Entry 7WWV (electron microscopy, 3.20 A resolution); this record covers chains F and O of the 11 polymer chains in the assembly.

== Chain F ==
Protein: Csy3
Source organism: Vibrio phage ICP1_2011_A
Reference sequence: M1Q7R8 (M1Q7R8_9CAUD); residues 1-306 here = UniProt positions 1-306
Amino-acid sequence (327 residues; row label = number of the first residue in the row; numbers below 1 keep their minus sign (Met-20 is residue -20)):
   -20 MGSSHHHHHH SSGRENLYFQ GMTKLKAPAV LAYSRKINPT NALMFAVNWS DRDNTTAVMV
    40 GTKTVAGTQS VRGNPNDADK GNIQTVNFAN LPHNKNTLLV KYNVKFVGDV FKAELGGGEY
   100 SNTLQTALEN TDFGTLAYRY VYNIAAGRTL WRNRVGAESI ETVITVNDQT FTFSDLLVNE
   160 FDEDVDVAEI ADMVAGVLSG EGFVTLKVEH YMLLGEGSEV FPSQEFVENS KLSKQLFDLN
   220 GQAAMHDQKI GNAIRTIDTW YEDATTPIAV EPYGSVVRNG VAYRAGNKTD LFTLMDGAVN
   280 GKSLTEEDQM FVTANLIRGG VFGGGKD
Unresolved in the structure: -20 to 2, 304-306
Sequence notes: initiating methionine (-20); expression tag (-19 to 0)

== Chain O ==
Molecule: target strand DNA
Source organism: Vibrio phage ICP1_2011_A
Sequence (60 nucleotides; row label = number of the first residue in the row; numbers below 1 keep their minus sign (DC-10 is residue -10)):
   -10 CGTTTACAGC AATTTAAATA GGGAAGATAA GCAAAGGGTT GACGAAAGCC CTTTGTCCCT
Unresolved in the structure: -10 to 2, 49

== Chain F / chain O interface ==
Contacting residue pairs (17):
  Ala8(F) - DA24(O)  sugar contact
  Val9(F) - DA24(O)  base contact
  Val9(F) - DG25(O)  sugar contact
  Gln48(F) - DG15(O)  sugar contact
  Val50(F) - DT17(O)  sugar contact
  Gly60(F) - DA14(O)  sugar contact
  Asn61(F) - DG15(O)  sugar contact
  Asn61(F) - DA16(O)  hydrogen bond to the base
  Ile62(F) - DA14(O)  base contact
  Ile62(F) - DG15(O)  base contact
  Gln63(F) - DG15(O)  phosphate contact
  Gln63(F) - DA16(O)  base contact
  Leu94(F) - DG25(O)  base contact
  Phe205(F) - DG20(O)  base contact
  Ser212(F) - DA16(O)  hydrogen bond to the base
  Val300(F) - DA23(O)  base contact
  Val300(F) - DA24(O)  base contact
Also at the interface, not in a pair above, chain F (17 interface residues in all): Lys59, Thr64, Glu207, Gly302, Gly303
Also at the interface, not in a pair above, chain O (9 interface residues in all): DC21

== In short ==
Chain F and chain O form an interface of 17 and 9 residues respectively; the contacts include 2 hydrogen
bonds. Among the polar pairs are Asn61(F)-DA16(O) and Ser212(F)-DA16(O).
Chain F is Csy3 and chain O is target strand DNA, both from Vibrio phage ICP1_2011_A; the structure, DNA
bound-ICP1 Csy complex, was determined by electron microscopy (same publication as 7WKO, 7WKP and 7WWU).
